PDB entry 3JW8 | X-ray diffraction, 2.10 A resolution | chain A

[Chain A]
Molecule: MGLL protein
Organism: Homo sapiens
Notes: EC 3.1.1.23
UniProtKB: Q6IBG9 (Q6IBG9_HUMAN); residues 1-313 here = UniProt positions 1-313
Sequence (320 residues; numbered -6 to 313; the number before each row is that of its first residue; numbers below 1 keep their minus sign (Mse-6 is residue -6)):
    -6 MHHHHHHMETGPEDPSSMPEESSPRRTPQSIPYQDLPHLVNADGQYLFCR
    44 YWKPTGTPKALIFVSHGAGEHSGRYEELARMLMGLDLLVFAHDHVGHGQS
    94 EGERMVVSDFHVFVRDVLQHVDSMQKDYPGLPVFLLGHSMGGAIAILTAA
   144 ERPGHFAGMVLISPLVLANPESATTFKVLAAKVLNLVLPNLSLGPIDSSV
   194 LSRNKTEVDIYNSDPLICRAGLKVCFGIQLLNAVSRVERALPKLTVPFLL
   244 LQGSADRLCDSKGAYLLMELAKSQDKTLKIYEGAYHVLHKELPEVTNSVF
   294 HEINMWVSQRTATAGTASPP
Unresolved in the structure: -6 to 15, 306-313
Modified residues: Mse-6, Mse1, Mse11 (selenomethionine); Mse74, Mse76, Mse98, Mse117, Mse133, Mse152, Mse261, Mse298 (selenomethionine; parent Met)
Sequence notes: expression tag (-6 to 0)

[Summary]
Chain A is MGLL protein (Homo sapiens); the structure, Crystal structure of human mono-glyceride lipase, was
determined by X-ray diffraction (same publication as 3JWE).
